Entry 8QUE (electron microscopy, 3.30 A resolution); this record covers chains C and B of the 10 polymer chains in the assembly.

== Chain C ==
Name: DNA-directed RNA polymerase
Source organism: Pseudomonas phage phiKZ
Notes: EC 2.7.7.6
Amino-acid sequence (700 residues; numbered 1 to 700; the number before each row is that of its first residue):
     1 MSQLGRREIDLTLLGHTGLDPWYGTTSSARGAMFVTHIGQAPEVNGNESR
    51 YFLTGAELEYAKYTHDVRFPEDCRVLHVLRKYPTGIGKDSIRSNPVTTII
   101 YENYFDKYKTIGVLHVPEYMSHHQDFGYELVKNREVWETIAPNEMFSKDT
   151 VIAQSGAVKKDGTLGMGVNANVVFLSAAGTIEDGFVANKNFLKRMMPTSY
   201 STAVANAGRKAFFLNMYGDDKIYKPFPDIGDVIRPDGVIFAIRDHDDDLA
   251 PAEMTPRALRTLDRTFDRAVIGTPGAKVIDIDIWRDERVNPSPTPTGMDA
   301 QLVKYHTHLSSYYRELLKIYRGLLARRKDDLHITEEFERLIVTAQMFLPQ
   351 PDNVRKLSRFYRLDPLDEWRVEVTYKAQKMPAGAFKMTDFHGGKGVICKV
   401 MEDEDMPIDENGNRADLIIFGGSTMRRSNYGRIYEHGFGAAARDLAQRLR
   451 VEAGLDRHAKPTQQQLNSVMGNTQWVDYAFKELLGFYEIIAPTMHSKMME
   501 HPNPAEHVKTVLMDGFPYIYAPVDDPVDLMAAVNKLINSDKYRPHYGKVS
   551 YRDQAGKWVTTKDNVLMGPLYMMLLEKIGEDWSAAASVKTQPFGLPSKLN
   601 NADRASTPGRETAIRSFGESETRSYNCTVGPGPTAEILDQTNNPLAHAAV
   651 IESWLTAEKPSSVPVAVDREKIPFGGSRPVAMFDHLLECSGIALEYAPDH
Disordered / not traced: 1, 699-700
From the paper describing this entry:
  - binding site for the 8-nt RNA strand: Lys386, Lys394

== Chain B ==
Name: PHIKZ068
Source organism: Pseudomonas phage phiKZ
Reference sequence: Q8SD94 (Q8SD94_BPDPK); residue numbers follow UniProt; this construct covers 1-521
Amino-acid sequence (521 residues; each row starts with the number of its first residue):
     1 MEIIVTGVQGTGFTEVATEHNGKRLTWTTTAYSKIRVQDQQRVFQEINDY
    51 WSGLSAEAQQHIWNCYVEIRKIMDMAMDPMRIAMSLSYYIKEMYKAMPMN
   101 SFRRWLLTIGKLYIPVDIEEVITDDSRYNRPDQTYLKHDYINLASVSLAL
   151 RPLVPIWGEFIDQGTSQEMHKECEVISLISDCEVNHWPVDEISIDGTPVE
   201 TAYDKLSAYVKFCVEDEAPTLANLYRGMSSAEVPDILQAKVMVRRLTILP
   251 LNDATSHSIVSNMFRYVKSNLNPAERSTADRVNDKRPDKGGIDDDDKTSF
   301 IESHKTKQRVTPGDIVAYNLDALDVVKLVHKIDDTVPVELIQECLDCVAV
   351 TATKDIYPHQILLAQWVMHKAFPARAFSHINKNAVNHLLAAAQSLMWHWG
   401 FQQVAVFMQVELYYSGEHAMSIQPRNSTRIQIKYKDVMDELYPHQRQQRA
   451 INGVPVAPVNIAGIAVQSAHASIRSSNWIYHGPDRLFKEAEQVTQNKVLV
   501 VPATIKSVITELVIHLGKLNQ
Disordered / not traced: 288-297, 414-429
Sequence notes: variant Glu2 (Gln in Q8SD94)

== Interface between chain C and chain B ==
Pairs across the interface - 89 pairs, chain C then chain B:
  Arg243(C) - Arg375(B)
  Asp244(C) - Arg309(B)
  Asp244(C) - Arg375(B)
  His245(C) - Arg446(B)
  Asp246(C) - Arg375(B)
  Asp247(C) - Arg446(B)
  Asp247(C) - Ile461(B)
  Asp247(C) - Ile464(B)
  Asp247(C) - Ala465(B)
  Asp248(C) - Leu362(B)
  Asp248(C) - Trp366(B)
  Asp248(C) - Ala465(B)
  Asp248(C) - Ser468(B)
  Leu249(C) - Gln365(B)
  Leu249(C) - Ala374(B)
  Leu249(C) - Arg375(B)
  Ala250(C) - Ile461(B)
  Ala250(C) - Ala462(B)
  Pro251(C) - Trp366(B)
  Pro251(C) - Tyr442(B)
  Pro251(C) - Ala465(B)
  Pro251(C) - Val513(B)
  Ala252(C) - Gln365(B)
  Ala252(C) - His369(B)
  Glu253(C) - His369(B)
  Glu253(C) - Ala374(B)
  Glu253(C) - Arg375(B)
  Met254(C) - Ile461(B)
  Thr255(C) - Tyr442(B)
  Thr255(C) - Asn520(B)
  Pro256(C) - Leu441(B)
  Pro256(C) - Gln521(B)
  Arg257(C) - His369(B)
  Arg257(C) - Lys370(B)
  Arg257(C) - Asn520(B)
  Ala258(C) - His369(B)
  Leu259(C) - His444(B)
  Asp263(C) - Tyr318(B)
  Asp263(C) - Pro373(B)
  Thr265(C) - Val310(B)
  Thr265(C) - Asp314(B)
  Phe266(C) - Arg309(B)
  Phe266(C) - Val310(B)
  Phe266(C) - Tyr318(B)
  Phe266(C) - Arg375(B)
  Phe266(C) - Ala376(B)
  Phe266(C) - His379(B)
  Arg268(C) - Arg309(B)
  Asn290(C) - Arg449(B)
  Asn290(C) - Ala450(B)
  Pro291(C) - Arg449(B)
  Ser292(C) - Gln447(B)
  Pro293(C) - Arg446(B)
  Thr294(C) - Gln447(B)
  Pro295(C) - Gln445(B)
  Pro295(C) - Ile461(B)
  Thr296(C) - Pro443(B)
  Thr296(C) - His444(B)
  Thr296(C) - Gln445(B)
  Thr296(C) - Gln447(B)
  Gly297(C) - His444(B)
  Met298(C) - His444(B)
  Ser587(C) - Thr311(B)
  Val588(C) - Pro312(B)
  Lys589(C) - Lys307(B)
  Lys589(C) - Gln308(B)
  Lys589(C) - Arg309(B)
  Lys589(C) - Thr311(B)
  Thr590(C) - Lys307(B)
  Thr590(C) - Gln308(B)
  Thr590(C) - Pro312(B)
  Gln591(C) - Ile301(B)
  Gln591(C) - Glu302(B)
  Gln591(C) - His304(B)
  Gln591(C) - Thr306(B)
  Pro592(C) - Thr306(B)
  Phe593(C) - Ile301(B)
  Leu595(C) - Ile301(B)
  Ser597(C) - Lys307(B)
  Lys598(C) - Thr298(B)
  Leu599(C) - Lys307(B)
  Asn600(C) - Lys305(B)
  Ala648(C) - Val316(B)
  Ile651(C) - Gly313(B)
  Glu652(C) - Val316(B)
  Glu652(C) - Leu320(B)
  Leu655(C) - Ala317(B)
  Leu655(C) - Leu320(B)
  Thr656(C) - Leu320(B)
Also at the interface, not in a pair above, chain C (52 interface residues in all): Tyr223, Asp267, Asp299, Pro596, Asp603
Also at the interface, not in a pair above, chain B (47 interface residues in all): Ile315, Pro458

== Overview ==
Chain C and chain B form an interface of 52 and 47 residues respectively. The paper reports a binding site for
the 8-nt RNA strand at Lys386(C) and Lys394(C).
Here chain C is DNA-directed RNA polymerase and chain B is PHIKZ068, both from Pseudomonas phage phiKZ. Entry
8QUE (Structure of the Bacteriophage PhiKZ non-virion RNA Polymerase bound to DNA and RNA) was determined by
electron microscopy together with 9RJS from the same study.
